Entry 2GC1 (X-ray diffraction, 1.95 A resolution); this record covers chains A and B.

# Chain A (and B)
Molecule: Glucose-6-phosphate isomerase
Source organism: Pyrococcus furiosus
Notes: EC 5.3.1.9; fragment: phosphoglucose isomerase; chain B of this document is another copy of the same molecule, construct and numbering; everything in this record applies to it too
UniProtKB: P83194 (G6PI_PYRFU); residues 1-187 here = UniProt positions 1-187
Sequence (188 residues; numbered 0 to 187; the number before each row is that of its first residue; numbering starts at 0):
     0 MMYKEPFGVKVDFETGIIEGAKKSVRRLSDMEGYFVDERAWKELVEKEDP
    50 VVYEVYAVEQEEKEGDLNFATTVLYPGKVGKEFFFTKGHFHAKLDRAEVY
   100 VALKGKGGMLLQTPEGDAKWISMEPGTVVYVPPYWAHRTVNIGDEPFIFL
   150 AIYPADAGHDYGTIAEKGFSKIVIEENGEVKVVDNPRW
Differences from the reference sequence: cloning artifact (0)
UniProt features mapped onto this chain:
  - binding site (Fe cation): H88, H90, E97, H136

# Interface between chain A and chain B
Contacting residue pairs (94):
  M0(A) - Y133(B)
  Y2(A) - T112(B)
  Y2(A) - P113(B)
  Y2(A) - E114(B)  hydrogen bond
  Y2(A) - Y133(B)  hydrophobic
  Y2(A) - W134(B)
  K3(A) - Y129(B)  hydrogen bond
  K3(A) - P131(B)
  K3(A) - W134(B)  hydrogen bond (backbone-side chain)
  E4(A) - K118(B)  salt bridge
  E4(A) - P131(B)
  P5(A) - L110(B)  hydrophobic
  P5(A) - K118(B)  hydrogen bond (backbone-side chain)
  P5(A) - I120(B)
  P5(A) - Y129(B)
  P5(A) - P131(B)
  P5(A) - W134(B)
  F6(A) - I120(B)  hydrophobic
  F6(A) - V127(B)
  F6(A) - V128(B)
  F6(A) - Y129(B)  hydrogen bond (backbone-backbone)
  G7(A) - I120(B)
  G7(A) - V127(B)
  V8(A) - G125(B)
  V8(A) - T126(B)
  V8(A) - V127(B)  hydrogen bond (backbone-backbone)
  K9(A) - G125(B)
  V10(A) - G125(B)  hydrogen bond (backbone-backbone)
  V10(A) - V127(B)  hydrophobic
  F12(A) - V100(B)  hydrophobic
  F12(A) - G125(B)
  Q59(A) - Y129(B)
  E63(A) - E63(B)
  E63(A) - R95(B)  salt bridge
  G64(A) - D94(B)
  G64(A) - R95(B)
  G64(A) - A96(B)  hydrogen bond (backbone-backbone)
  G64(A) - P153(B)
  D65(A) - A96(B)
  D65(A) - Y129(B)  hydrogen bond
  L66(A) - L66(B)  hydrophobic
  L66(A) - A96(B)
  L66(A) - E97(B)
  L66(A) - V98(B)
  L66(A) - Y129(B)
  L66(A) - I151(B)
  F68(A) - V98(B)  hydrophobic
  F68(A) - V127(B)  hydrophobic
  D94(A) - G64(B)
  R95(A) - G64(B)
  A96(A) - G64(B)  hydrogen bond (backbone-backbone)
  A96(A) - D65(B)
  A96(A) - L66(B)
  E97(A) - L66(B)
  V98(A) - L66(B)
  V98(A) - F68(B)  hydrophobic
  V98(A) - I151(B)  hydrophobic
  V100(A) - F12(B)  hydrophobic
  V100(A) - L149(B)  hydrophobic
  L110(A) - P5(B)  hydrophobic
  T112(A) - Y2(B)
  P113(A) - Y2(B)
  E114(A) - Y2(B)  hydrogen bond
  K118(A) - E4(B)  salt bridge
  I120(A) - G7(B)
  G125(A) - V8(B)
  G125(A) - K9(B)
  G125(A) - V10(B)  hydrogen bond (backbone-backbone)
  G125(A) - F12(B)
  T126(A) - V8(B)
  V127(A) - F6(B)
  V127(A) - G7(B)
  V127(A) - V8(B)  hydrogen bond (backbone-backbone)
  V127(A) - V10(B)  hydrophobic
  V127(A) - F68(B)  hydrophobic
  V128(A) - F6(B)
  Y129(A) - K3(B)  hydrogen bond
  Y129(A) - P5(B)
  Y129(A) - F6(B)  hydrogen bond (backbone-backbone)
  Y129(A) - Q59(B)
  Y129(A) - D65(B)  hydrogen bond
  Y129(A) - L66(B)
  P131(A) - K3(B)
  P131(A) - E4(B)
  P131(A) - P5(B)
  Y133(A) - M0(B)  hydrophobic
  Y133(A) - Y2(B)  hydrophobic
  W134(A) - Y2(B)
  W134(A) - K3(B)  hydrogen bond (side chain-backbone)
  W134(A) - P5(B)
  L149(A) - V100(B)  hydrophobic
  I151(A) - L66(B)
  I151(A) - I151(B)  hydrophobic
  P153(A) - G64(B)
Other interface residues (no listed pair), chain A (45 interface residues in all): A101, L102, P124, P132, Y152
Other interface residues (no listed pair), chain B (45 interface residues in all): A101, L102, E123, P132, Y152

# Summary
The chain A/chain B interface involves 45 residues from each chain, with 17 hydrogen bonds and 3 salt bridges.
Polar pairs include E4(A)-K118(B), E63(A)-R95(B) and Y2(A)-E114(B). Curated annotation (UniProt) lists 4 Fe
cation-binding residues on chain A.
Both chains are Glucose-6-phosphate isomerase (Pyrococcus furiosus). Entry 2GC1 (The crystal structure of
phosphoglucose isomerase from Pyrococcus furiosus in complex with sorbitol 6-phosphate and zinc) was
determined by X-ray diffraction together with 2GC0, 2GC2 and 2GC3 from the same study.
